4ADQ - chains D and E of the 4 polymer chains in the assembly; structure by X-ray diffraction, 4.50 A resolution (low resolution: residue-level contacts below are approximate; hydrogen-bond / salt-bridge calls are withheld).

[Chain D]
Name: Secreted protein BARF1
Source organism: Human gammaherpesvirus 4
UniProt: P0CW72 (BARF1_EBVG); residue numbers follow UniProt; this construct covers 21-221
Chain sequence (208 residues; row label = number of the first residue in the row):
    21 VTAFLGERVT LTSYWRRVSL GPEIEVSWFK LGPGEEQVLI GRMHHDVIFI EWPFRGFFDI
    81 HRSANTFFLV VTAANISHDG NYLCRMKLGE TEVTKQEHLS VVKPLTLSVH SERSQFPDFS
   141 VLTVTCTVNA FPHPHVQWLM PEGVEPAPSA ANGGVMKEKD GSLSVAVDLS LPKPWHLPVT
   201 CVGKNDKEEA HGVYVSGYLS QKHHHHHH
Disordered / not traced: 161-174, 221-228
Cystine bridges: Cys146-Cys201
Covalently attached groups: N-acetylglucosamine (NAG) linked to Asn95
Sequence notes: expression tag (222-228); engineered mutation Ser169 (Thr in P0CW72)
Curated features (UniProtKB/Swiss-Prot):
  - glycosylation: Asn95 (N-linked (GlcNAc...) asparagine)

[Chain E]
Name: Macrophage colony-stimulating factor 1
Source organism: Mus musculus
UniProt: P07141 (CSF1_MOUSE); residues 1-149 here correspond to UniProt positions 33-181 (UniProt number = residue number + 32)
Chain sequence (153 residues; row label = number of the first residue in the row; numbers below 1 keep their minus sign (Gly-3 is residue -3)):
    -3 GSHMKEVSEH CSHMIGNGHL KVLQQLIDSQ METSCQIAFE FVDQEQLDDP VCYLKKAFFL
    57 VQDIIDETMR FKDNTPNANA TERLQELSNN LNSCFTKDYE EQNKACVRTF HETPLQLLEK
   117 IKNFFNETKN LLEKDWNIFT KNCNNSFAKC SSR
Disordered / not traced: -3 to 3, 148-149
Cystine bridges: Cys7-Cys90, Cys48-Cys139, Cys102-Cys146
Sequence notes: expression tag (-3 to 0)
Curated features (UniProtKB/Swiss-Prot):
  - glycosylation (N-linked (GlcNAc...) asparagine): Asn75, Asn122, Asn140

[How chain D and chain E interact]
Contacting residue pairs (11):
  Val38(D) - Thr29(E)
  Val38(D) - Ser30(E)
  Ser39(D) - Glu28(E)
  Ser39(D) - Thr29(E)
  Ser39(D) - Ser30(E)
  Leu40(D) - Ser30(E)
  Gly41(D) - Ser30(E)
  Arg82(D) - Ser30(E)
  Arg82(D) - Gln32(E)
  Ala84(D) - Ser30(E)
  Ala84(D) - Cys31(E)
Interface residues without a listed pair, chain D (8 interface residues in all): Asp66, Asn85

[Summary]
The interface between chain D and chain E involves 8 residues on one side and 5 on the other.
N-acetylglucosamine is covalently linked to Asn95(D).
Chain D is Secreted protein BARF1 (Human gammaherpesvirus 4) and chain E is Macrophage colony-stimulating
factor 1 (Mus musculus); the structure, Crystal structure of the mouse colony-stimulating factor 1 (mcsf-1)
cytokine in complex with the viral receptor ..., was determined by X-ray diffraction, deposited together with
3UEZ, 3UF2, 3UF5 and 4ADF.
